Entry 6MHQ (electron microscopy, 3.40 A resolution); this record covers chains A and B of the 12 polymer chains in the assembly.

== Chain A (and B) ==
Molecule: Gap junction alpha-3 protein, connexin-46
Source organism: Ovis aries
Notes: chain B of this document is another copy of the same molecule, construct and numbering; everything in this record applies to it too
Reference sequence: Q9TU17 (CXA3_SHEEP); residues 1-348 here = UniProt positions 1-348
Amino-acid sequence (348 residues; row label = number of the first residue in the row):
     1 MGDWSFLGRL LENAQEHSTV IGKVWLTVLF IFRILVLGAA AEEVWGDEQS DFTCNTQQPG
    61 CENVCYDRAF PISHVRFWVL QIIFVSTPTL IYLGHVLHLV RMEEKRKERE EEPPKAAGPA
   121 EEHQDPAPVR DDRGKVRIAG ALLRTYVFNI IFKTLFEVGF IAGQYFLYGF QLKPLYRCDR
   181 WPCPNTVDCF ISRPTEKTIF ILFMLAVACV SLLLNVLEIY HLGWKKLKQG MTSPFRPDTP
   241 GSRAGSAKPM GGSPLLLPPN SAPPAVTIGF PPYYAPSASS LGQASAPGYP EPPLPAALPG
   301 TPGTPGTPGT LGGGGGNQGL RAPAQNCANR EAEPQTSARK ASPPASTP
Disordered / not traced: 1, 98-141, 223-348
Cystine bridges: Cys54-Cys189, Cys61-Cys183, Cys65-Cys178
What the authors report for this chain:
  - post-translational modification sites: Gly2 (proposed by the authors, not directly observed)
  - specificity-determining residues: Arg9 (from molecular simulation)
  - contacts within the chain: Gly2-Asp3, Asp3-Ser5 (hydrogen bond), Gly2-Trp4 (hydrogen bond) (from molecular simulation)
  - disease-associated variants - G2D, D3H, D3Y (citing earlier work)

== Chain A / chain B interface ==
Contacting residue pairs (40; chain A residue first):
  Asp3(A) with Trp4(B); Leu35(B)
  Phe6(A) with Glu12(B); Phe30(B), hydrophobic
  Glu42(A) with Glu43(B)
  Glu48(A) with Arg193(B), salt bridge
  Gln49(A) with Asp47(B); Asp51(B)
  Pro59(A) with Thr53(B); Cys54(B); Asn55(B)
  Gly60(A) with Phe190(B)
  Asn63(A) with Asp51(B), hydrogen bond (side chain-backbone); Thr53(B), hydrogen bond; Ile191(B); Ser192(B)
  Tyr66(A) with Arg193(B)
  Asp67(A) with Pro194(B); Thr195(B), hydrogen bond
  Pro71(A) with Thr195(B); Glu196(B), hydrogen bond (backbone-backbone)
  Ile72(A) with Ile199(B), hydrophobic
  Ser73(A) with Glu196(B)
  Arg76(A) with Ala40(B); Glu43(B); Val44(B); Glu196(B), salt bridge; Phe200(B)
  Ile83(A) with Ile31(B); Phe32(B), hydrophobic; Leu35(B), hydrophobic; Val36(B), hydrophobic
  Phe84(A) with Phe32(B), hydrophobic; Phe203(B), hydrophobic
  Thr87(A) with Phe32(B)
  Leu90(A) with Ile31(B), hydrophobic
  Trp181(A) with Leu175(B), hydrophobic; Asp188(B); Phe190(B), hydrophobic
  Pro182(A) with Phe190(B), hydrophobic
Interface residues without a listed pair, chain A (26 interface residues in all): Trp4, Leu7, Arg9, Val64, Leu80, Arg180
Interface residues without a listed pair, chain B (31 interface residues in all): Ile34, Ala39, Pro174, Arg177

== Overview ==
26 residues of chain A and 31 residues of chain B are in contact; the contacts include 4 hydrogen bonds and 2
salt bridges. Polar pairs include Glu48(A)-Arg193(B), Arg76(A)-Glu196(B) and Asn63(A)-Asp51(B). The paper
reports the specificity determinant Arg9(A); a modification site at Gly2(A).
Chain A and chain B are both Gap junction alpha-3 protein, connexin-46 (Ovis aries); the structure, Structure
of connexin-46 intercellular gap junction channel at 3.4 angstrom resolution by cryoEM, was determined by
electron microscopy, deposited together with 6MHY.
